PDB entry 6RM7 | X-ray diffraction, 1.60 A resolution | chains A and P

Chain A:
Molecule: 14-3-3 protein sigma
Source organism: Homo sapiens
Reference sequence: P31947 (1433S_HUMAN); residue numbers follow UniProt; this construct covers 1-248
Sequence (253 residues; row label = number of the first residue in the row; numbers below 1 keep their minus sign (Gly-4 is residue -4)):
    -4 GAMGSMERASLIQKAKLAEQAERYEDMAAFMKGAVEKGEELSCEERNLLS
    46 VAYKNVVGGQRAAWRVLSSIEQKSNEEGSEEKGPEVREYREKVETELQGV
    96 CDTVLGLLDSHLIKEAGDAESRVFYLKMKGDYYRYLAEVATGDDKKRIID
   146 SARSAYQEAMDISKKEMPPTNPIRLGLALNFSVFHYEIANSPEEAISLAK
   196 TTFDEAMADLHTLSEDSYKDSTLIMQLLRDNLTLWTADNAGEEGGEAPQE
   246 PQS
Disordered / not traced: 72-73, 232-248
Modified residues: Cys38 (S-hydroxycysteine; CSO)
Sequence notes: expression tag (-4 to 0)
Ion coordination: Mg2+ site 1: Glu86, Glu89; Mg2+ site 2 near Glu110 (its only coordinating residue here)
Residues lining bound ligands: K92 (5-[3-(2-azanylethyl)imidazol-4-yl]-4-phenyl-thiophene-2-carboximidamide): Glu14, Cys38, Glu39, Asn42, Leu43, Val46
Swiss-Prot annotation at these positions:
  - site (Interaction with phosphoserine on interacting protein): Arg56, Arg129
  - modified residue (Phosphoserine): Ser5, Ser74, Ser248

Chain P:
Molecule: Cellular tumor antigen p53
Reference sequence: P04637 (P53_HUMAN); numbering as in UniProt (aligned over 382-393)
Sequence (12 residues; each row starts with the number of its first residue):
   382 KLMFKTEGPDSD
Modified residues: Thr387 (phosphothreonine; TPO)
Swiss-Prot annotation at these positions:
  - modified residue: Lys382 (N6,N6-dimethyllysine), Ser392 (Phosphoserine)
  - cross-link: Lys386 (Glycyl lysine isopeptide (Lys-Gly) (interchain with G-Cter in SUMO))
  - natural variant: Phe385 (F385L: In a sporadic cancer), Gly389 (G389W: In a sporadic cancer), Ser392 (S392L: In a sporadic cancer)
  - mutagenesis: Lys382 (K382A: Abolishes acetylation by CREBBP; K382R: Abolishes monomethylation by KMT5A), Leu383 (L383A: Abolishes S-315 phosphorylation by CDK2/cyclin A), Phe385 (F385A: Reduced SUMO1 conjugation), Lys386 (K386A: Abolishes SUMO1 conjugation, in vitro and in vivo), Thr387 (T387A: No effect SUMO1 conjugation), Glu388 (E388A: Abolishes SUMO1 conjugation), Ser392 (S392D: Mimics phosphorylation; promotes ability to undergo liquid-liquid phase separation; S392E: Abolished ability to undergo liquid-liquid phase separation)
What the authors report for this chain:
  - post-translational modification sites: Thr387 (citing earlier work)

Interface between chain A and chain P:
Residue-residue contacts (36; chain A residue first):
  Lys49(A) with Thr387(P); Glu388(P), hydrogen bond (side chain-backbone); Pro390(P), hydrogen bond (side chain-backbone); Ser392(P), hydrogen bond (backbone-side chain)
  Asn50(A) with Pro390(P); Ser392(P)
  Gly53(A) with Ser392(P); Asp393(P)
  Gly54(A) with Ser392(P), hydrogen bond (backbone-backbone)
  Arg56(A) with Met384(P); Thr387(P); Asp393(P), salt bridge
  Ala57(A) with Asp393(P)
  Arg60(A) with Met384(P); Asp393(P), salt bridge
  Lys122(A) with Glu388(P), salt bridge
  Arg129(A) with Thr387(P)
  Tyr130(A) with Thr387(P)
  Glu133(A) with Met384(P)
  Leu174(A) with Lys386(P); Thr387(P); Glu388(P)
  Asn175(A) with Thr387(P); Glu388(P), hydrogen bond (side chain-backbone)
  Val178(A) with Phe385(P), hydrophobic; Lys386(P); Thr387(P)
  Tyr181(A) with Phe385(P), hydrophobic
  Glu182(A) with Lys382(P), salt bridge; Phe385(P)
  Leu222(A) with Lys386(P)
  Asp225(A) with Lys386(P), salt bridge
  Asn226(A) with Phe385(P); Lys386(P), hydrogen bond (side chain-backbone)
  Leu229(A) with Phe385(P), hydrophobic
  Trp230(A) with Phe385(P)
Other interface residues (no listed pair), chain A (23 interface residues in all): Val46, Gly171
Other interface residues (no listed pair), chain P (11 interface residues in all): Leu383, Gly389

Overview:
23 residues of chain A face 11 of chain P across their interface; the contacts include 6 hydrogen bonds and 5
salt bridges. Polar pairs include Arg56(A)-Asp393(P), Arg60(A)-Asp393(P) and Lys122(A)-Glu388(P). Chain A
binds compound K92. Curated annotation (UniProt) lists 7 mutagenesis sites on chain P. The paper reports a
modification site at Thr387(P).
Chain A is 14-3-3 protein sigma (Homo sapiens) and chain P is Cellular tumor antigen p53; the structure,
Fragment AZ-026 binding at the p53pT387/14-3-3 sigma interface, was determined by X-ray diffraction (same
publication as 6R5L, 6RHC, 6RJL, 6RJQ, 6RJZ, 6RK8 and 24 further entries).
